PDB entry 7QW9 | electron microscopy, 2.68 A resolution | chains A and D of the 4 polymer chains in the assembly

# Chain A
Name: Capsid protein VP1
Source organism: Coxsackievirus A6
Reference sequence: Q6JKS2 (Q6JKS2_9ENTO); residues 1-304 here correspond to UniProt positions 567-870 (UniProt number = residue number + 566)
Sequence (304 residues; numbered 1 to 304; the number before each row is that of its first residue):
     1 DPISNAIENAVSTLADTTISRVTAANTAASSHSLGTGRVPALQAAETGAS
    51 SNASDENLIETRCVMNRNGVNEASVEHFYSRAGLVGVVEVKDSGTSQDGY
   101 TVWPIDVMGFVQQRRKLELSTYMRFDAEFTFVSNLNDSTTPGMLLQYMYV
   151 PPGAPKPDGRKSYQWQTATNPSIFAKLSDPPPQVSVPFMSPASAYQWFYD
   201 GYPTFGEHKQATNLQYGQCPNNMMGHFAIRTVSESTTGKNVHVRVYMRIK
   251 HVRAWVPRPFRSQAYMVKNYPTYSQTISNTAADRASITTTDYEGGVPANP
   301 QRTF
Disordered / not traced: 1-8, 301-303
Reported in the primary citation:
  - binding site for myristic acid: Ala-10, Val-11, Thr-13, Leu-14, Ala-15
  - conformationally variable residues (order/disorder transition): Phe-205 to Leu-214

# Chain D
Name: Capsid protein VP4
Source organism: Coxsackievirus A6
Reference sequence: Q6JKS2 (Q6JKS2_9ENTO); residue numbers follow UniProt; this construct covers 2-69
Sequence (68 residues; numbered 2 to 69; the number before each row is that of its first residue):
     2 GAQVSAQKSGTHETGNIATEGSTINFTNINYYKDSYAASASRQDFTQDPT
    52 KFTSPVLDAIKEAAAPLQ
Disordered / not traced: 2-14
Reported in the primary citation:
  - binding site for myristic acid: Ser-23, Thr-24, Ile-25, Asn-26, Phe-27

# How chain A and chain D interact
Contacting residue pairs (54):
  Leu-14(A) with Asn-26(D); Thr-28(D); Ile-30(D), hydrophobic
  Ala-15(A) with Asn-26(D)
  Asp-16(A) with Gln-44(D)
  Thr-17(A) with Thr-28(D); Asn-29(D); Gln-44(D)
  Thr-18(A) with Asn-26(D), hydrogen bond; Gln-44(D)
  Ile-19(A) with Gly-16(D); Arg-43(D)
  Ser-20(A) with Thr-15(D)
  Arg-21(A) with Thr-15(D)
  Arg-38(A) with Ala-64(D)
  Val-39(A) with Glu-63(D); Ala-64(D), hydrogen bond (backbone-backbone); Ala-66(D)
  Pro-40(A) with Glu-63(D); Ala-64(D)
  Leu-42(A) with Pro-67(D)
  Gln-43(A) with Pro-67(D)
  Ala-44(A) with Pro-67(D), hydrophobic
  Thr-47(A) with Val-57(D); Leu-68(D)
  Ala-49(A) with Thr-54(D)
  Ser-50(A) with Thr-54(D), hydrogen bond (backbone-backbone)
  Asn-52(A) with Ile-61(D), hydrogen bond (side chain-backbone); Glu-63(D)
  Ala-53(A) with Glu-63(D)
  Ser-54(A) with Glu-63(D), hydrogen bond (backbone-side chain)
  Asn-57(A) with Glu-63(D), hydrogen bond
  Val-70(A) with Phe-46(D)
  Ala-73(A) with Phe-46(D)
  Ser-74(A) with Phe-46(D)
  Glu-76(A) with Ala-41(D); Ser-42(D); Arg-43(D)
  His-77(A) with Arg-43(D), hydrogen bond
  Ser-80(A) with Ala-41(D)
  Asp-126(A) with Tyr-37(D)
  Ser-185(A) with Tyr-37(D); Ala-38(D)
  Val-186(A) with Tyr-37(D)
  Pro-187(A) with Tyr-37(D)
  Arg-248(A) with Ala-41(D)
  Lys-250(A) with Tyr-37(D); Ala-38(D); Ala-39(D), hydrogen bond (side chain-backbone)
  His-251(A) with Tyr-37(D); Ala-39(D), hydrogen bond (side chain-backbone); Ser-40(D), hydrogen bond (side chain-backbone); Ser-42(D)
  Pro-257(A) with Phe-53(D)
Other interface residues (no listed pair), chain A (38 interface residues in all): Val-22, Gly-37, Asn-71
Other interface residues (no listed pair), chain D (31 interface residues in all): Phe-27, Ser-36, Gln-48, Ser-55, Pro-56, Lys-62, Ala-65
The authors on this interface:
  - interface residues, chain D: Ile-25(D)

# Summary
Chain A and chain D form an interface of 38 and 31 residues respectively, with 10 hydrogen bonds. Polar pairs
include Thr-18(A)/Asn-26(D), Asn-52(A)/Ile-61(D) and Ser-54(A)/Glu-63(D). From the paper: a binding site for
myristic acid at Ala-10(A), Val-11(A) and Ser-23(D) among others; the interface residue Ile-25(D).
Chain A is Capsid protein VP1 and chain D is Capsid protein VP4, both from Coxsackievirus A6; the structure,
Cryo-EM structure of coxsackievirus A6 mature virion, was determined by electron microscopy, deposited
together with 7QVX and 7QVY.
